2R30 - chain A; structure by X-ray diffraction, 3.20 A resolution.

[Chain A]
Name: Tumor necrosis factor ligand superfamily member 18
Organism: Homo sapiens
Notes: fragment: TNF homology domain
UniProtKB: Q9UNG2 (TNF18_HUMAN); residues 52-177 here correspond to UniProt positions 50-175 (UniProt number = residue number - 2)
Amino-acid sequence (130 residues; each row starts with the number of its first residue):
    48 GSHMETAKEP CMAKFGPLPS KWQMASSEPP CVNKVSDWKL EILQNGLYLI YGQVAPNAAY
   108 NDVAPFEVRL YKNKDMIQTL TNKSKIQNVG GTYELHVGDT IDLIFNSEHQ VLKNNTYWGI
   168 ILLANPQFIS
Disordered / not traced: 48-56, 173-177
Sequence notes: expression tag (48-51); engineered mutation Ala106 (Asn104 in Q9UNG2)
Disulfides: Cys58-Cys78

[In short]
Chain A is Tumor necrosis factor ligand superfamily member 18 (Homo sapiens); the structure, Crystal Structure
of human GITRL mutant, was determined by X-ray diffraction together with 2R32 and 2Q1M from the same study.
